PDB entry 7KHA | electron microscopy, 3.13 A resolution | chains F and J of the 12 polymer chains in the assembly

[Chain F]
Protein: CRISPR-associated protein, TM1801 family
Source organism: Desulfovibrio vulgaris (strain Hildenborough / ATCC 29579 / DSM 644 / NCIMB 8303)
Reference sequence: Q72WF7 (Q72WF7_DESVH); residues 1-290 here = UniProt positions 1-290
Amino-acid sequence (290 residues; numbered 1 to 290; the number before each row is that of its first residue):
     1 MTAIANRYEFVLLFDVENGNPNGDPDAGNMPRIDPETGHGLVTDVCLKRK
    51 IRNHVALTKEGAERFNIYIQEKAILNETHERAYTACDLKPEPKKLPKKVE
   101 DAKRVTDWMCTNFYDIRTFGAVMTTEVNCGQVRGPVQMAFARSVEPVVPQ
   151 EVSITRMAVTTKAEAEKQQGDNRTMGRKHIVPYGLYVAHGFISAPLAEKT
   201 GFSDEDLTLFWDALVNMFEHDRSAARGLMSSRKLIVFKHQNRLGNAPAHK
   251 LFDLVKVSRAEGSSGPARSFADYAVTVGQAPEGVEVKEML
Not modelled in the structure: 167-170

[Chain J]
Molecule: 45-nt RNA strand
Source organism: Desulfovibrio vulgaris str. Hildenborough
Sequence (45 nucleotides; row label = number of the first residue in the row):
     1 UGGAUUGAAACGCCAUGCUCAGGCUGGCGAGUGCGCCACUCAUCA

[Chain F / chain J interface]
Residue-residue contacts (44; chain F residue first):
  Asn20(F) - C36(J)  phosphate contact
  Pro21(F) - C36(J)  phosphate contact
  Asn22(F) - C34(J)  phosphate contact
  Asn22(F) - G35(J)  phosphate contact
  Asn22(F) - C36(J)  phosphate contact
  Gly23(F) - G35(J)  sugar contact
  Gly23(F) - C36(J)  hydrogen bond to the phosphate
  Pro25(F) - G35(J)  base contact
  Asn29(F) - G35(J)  hydrogen bond to the sugar
  Arg32(F) - G35(J)  salt bridge to the phosphate
  Thr43(F) - G35(J)  hydrogen bond to the phosphate
  Val45(F) - G33(J)  phosphate contact
  Val45(F) - C34(J)  phosphate contact
  Val45(F) - G35(J)  phosphate contact
  Cys46(F) - C34(J)  sugar contact
  Lys48(F) - G33(J)  salt bridge to the phosphate
  Arg49(F) - C34(J)  salt bridge to the phosphate
  Arg52(F) - U32(J)  phosphate contact
  Arg52(F) - G33(J)  salt bridge to the phosphate
  Phe119(F) - U32(J)  sugar contact
  Val122(F) - G31(J)  sugar contact
  Val122(F) - U32(J)  base contact
  Gln131(F) - G31(J)  base contact
  Val132(F) - G31(J)  hydrogen bond to the sugar
  Val132(F) - U32(J)  phosphate contact
  Arg133(F) - G31(J)  phosphate contact
  Arg133(F) - U32(J)  phosphate contact
  Gln137(F) - U32(J)  hydrogen bond to the phosphate
  Ile154(F) - C39(J)  base contact
  Ile154(F) - C41(J)  phosphate contact
  Thr155(F) - C39(J)  hydrogen bond to the sugar
  Thr155(F) - U40(J)  sugar contact
  Thr155(F) - C41(J)  hydrogen bond to the phosphate
  Arg156(F) - C39(J)  hydrogen bond to the base
  Met157(F) - U40(J)  base contact
  Asp171(F) - A42(J)  base contact
  Arg173(F) - U40(J)  hydrogen bond to the base
  Arg173(F) - A42(J)  sugar contact
  Met175(F) - C41(J)  base contact
  Ser223(F) - C37(J)  hydrogen bond to the phosphate
  Ser223(F) - A38(J)  phosphate contact
  Ala224(F) - A38(J)  hydrogen bond to the phosphate
  Arg226(F) - C36(J)  salt bridge to the phosphate
  Arg226(F) - C37(J)  salt bridge to the phosphate
Also at the interface, not in a pair above, chain F (38 interface residues in all): Asp24, Gly28, Asp44, Gly120, Ala121, Ser153, Arg177, Lys178, Ala225

[Overview]
Chain F and chain J form an interface of 38 and 12 residues respectively, with 11 hydrogen bonds and 6 salt
bridges. Among the polar pairs are Arg156(F)-C39(J), Arg173(F)-U40(J) and Asn29(F)-G35(J).
Chain F is CRISPR-associated protein, TM1801 family (Desulfovibrio vulgaris (strain Hildenborough / ATCC 29579
/ DSM 644 / NCIMB 8303)) and chain J is a 45-nt RNA strand (Desulfovibrio vulgaris str. Hildenborough); the
structure, Cryo-EM Structure of the Desulfovibrio vulgaris Type I-C Apo Cascade, was determined by electron
microscopy.
